Entry 6LFM (electron microscopy, 3.50 A resolution); this record covers chains A and R of the 7 polymer chains in the assembly.

[Chain A]
Protein: Guanine nucleotide-binding protein G(i) subunit alpha-1
From: Homo sapiens
UniProtKB: P63096 (GNAI1_HUMAN); residue numbers follow UniProt; this construct covers 2-354
Amino-acid sequence (353 residues; row label = number of the first residue in the row):
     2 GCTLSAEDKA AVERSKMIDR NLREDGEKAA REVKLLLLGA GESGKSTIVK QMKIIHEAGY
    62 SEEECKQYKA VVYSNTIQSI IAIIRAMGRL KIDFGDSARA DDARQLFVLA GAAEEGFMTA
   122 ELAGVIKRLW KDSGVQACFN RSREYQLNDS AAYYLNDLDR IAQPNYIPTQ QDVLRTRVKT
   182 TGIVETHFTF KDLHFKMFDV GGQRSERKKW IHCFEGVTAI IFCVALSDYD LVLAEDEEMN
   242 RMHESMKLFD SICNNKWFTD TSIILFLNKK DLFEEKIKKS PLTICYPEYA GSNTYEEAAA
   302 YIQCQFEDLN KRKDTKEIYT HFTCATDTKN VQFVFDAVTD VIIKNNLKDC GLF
Not modelled in the structure: 2, 57-178
Curated features (UniProtKB/Swiss-Prot):
  - region: Lys35 to Thr48 (G1 motif), Asp173 to Thr181 (G2 motif), Phe196 to Arg205 (G3 motif), Ile265 to Asp272 (G4 motif), Thr324 to Thr329 (G5 motif)
  - binding site (GTP): Glu43 to Thr48, Ser151, Leu175 to Thr181, Asp200 to Gln204, Asn269 to Asp272, Ala326
  - binding site (Mg(2+)): Ser47, Thr181
  - modified residue: Arg178 (ADP-ribosylarginine), Gln204 (Deamidated glutamine), Cys351 (ADP-ribosylcysteine)
  - lipidation: Gly2 (N-myristoyl glycine), Cys3 (S-palmitoyl cysteine)
  - natural variant: Gly40 (G40C: In NEDHISB; G40R: In NEDHISB), Gly45 (G45D: In NEDHISB), Thr48 (T48I: In NEDHISB; T48K: In NEDHISB), Gln52 (Q52P: In NEDHISB), Ser75 (deletion: In NEDHISB; uncertain significance), Gln172 (deletion: In NEDHISB), Asp173 (D173V: In NEDHISB), Glu186 to Phe189 (deletion: In NEDHISB; uncertain significance), Cys224 (C224Y: In NEDHISB), Lys270 (K270N: In NEDHISB; K270R: In NEDHISB), Asp272 (D272G: In NEDHISB), Ala326 (A326P: In NEDHISB), 1 further natural variant entry in UniProt
  - mutagenesis: Gly42 (G42R: Abolishes switch to an activated conformation and dissociation from beta and gamma subunits upon GTP binding. Abolishes interaction with RGS family members), Glu116 (E116L: Enhances interaction (inactive GDP-bound) with RGS14), Gln147 (Q147L: Enhances interaction (inactive GDP-bound) with RGS14), Glu245 (E245L: Enhances interaction (inactive GDP-bound) with RGS14)

[Chain R]
Protein: C-X-C chemokine receptor type 2
From: Homo sapiens
UniProtKB: P25025 (CXCR2_HUMAN); numbering as in UniProt (aligned over 1-360)
Amino-acid sequence (360 residues; row label = number of the first residue in the row):
     1 MEDFNMESDS FEDFWKGEDL SNYSYSSTLP PFLLDAAPCE PESLEINKYF VVIIYALVFL
    61 LSLLGNSLVM LVILYSRVGR SVTDVYLLNL ALADLLFALT LPIWAASKVN GWIFGTFLCK
   121 VVSLLKEVNF YSGILLLACI SVDRYLAIVH ATRTLTQKRY LVKFICLSIW GLSLLLALPV
   181 LLFRRTVYSS NVSPACYEDM GNNTANWRML LRILPQSFGF IVPLLIMLFC YGFTLRTLFK
   241 AHMGQKHRAM RVIFAVVLIF LLCWLPYNLV LLADTLMRTQ VIQETCERRN HIDRALDATE
   301 ILGILHSCLN PLIYAFIGQK FRHGLLKILA IHGLISKDSL PKDSRPSFVG SSSGHTSTTL
Not modelled in the structure: 1-25, 333-360
Curated features (UniProtKB/Swiss-Prot):
  - site: Asp35, Ala36 (Microbial infection: Cleavage)
  - modified residue (Phosphoserine): Ser347, Ser351, Ser352, Ser353
  - glycosylation: Asn22 (N-linked (GlcNAc...) asparagine)
Disulfides: Cys39-Cys286, Cys119-Cys196

[Chain A / chain R interface]
Residue-residue contacts - 32 pairs, chain A then chain R:
  Glu28(A) - Arg159(R)
  Arg32(A) - Leu155(R)
  Arg32(A) - Thr156(R)  hydrogen bond
  Arg32(A) - Arg159(R)
  Asp193(A) - Thr152(R)
  Phe336(A) - Thr152(R)
  Asp341(A) - His242(R)  salt bridge
  Asp341(A) - Met243(R)
  Ile343(A) - Ala151(R)
  Ile344(A) - Ile148(R)
  Ile344(A) - Leu238(R)  hydrophobic
  Ile344(A) - Met243(R)  hydrophobic
  Lys345(A) - Met243(R)
  Asn347(A) - Ala147(R)  hydrogen bond (side chain-backbone)
  Leu348(A) - Ile148(R)  hydrophobic
  Leu348(A) - Ala249(R)  hydrophobic
  Lys349(A) - Gln319(R)
  Asp350(A) - Ser81(R)  hydrogen bond
  Cys351(A) - Thr83(R)
  Cys351(A) - Arg144(R)  hydrogen bond (backbone-side chain)
  Cys351(A) - Ala147(R)  hydrophobic
  Gly352(A) - Ile317(R)
  Gly352(A) - Gly318(R)
  Leu353(A) - Arg144(R)
  Leu353(A) - Ile148(R)  hydrophobic
  Leu353(A) - Arg248(R)  hydrogen bond (backbone-side chain)
  Leu353(A) - Val252(R)  hydrophobic
  Leu353(A) - Ile253(R)  hydrophobic
  Phe354(A) - Gln245(R)
  Phe354(A) - Arg248(R)  hydrogen bond (backbone-side chain)
  Phe354(A) - Gly318(R)
  Phe354(A) - Gln319(R)  hydrogen bond (backbone-backbone)
Also at the interface, not in a pair above, chain A (19 interface residues in all): Leu194, Tyr320, Thr340
Also at the interface, not in a pair above, chain R (25 interface residues in all): Asp84, Thr237, Ala241, Lys320

[Overview]
19 residues of chain A face 25 of chain R across their interface; the contacts include 7 hydrogen bonds and 1
salt bridge. Polar contacts include Asp341(A)-His242(R), Arg32(A)-Thr156(R) and Asn347(A)-Ala147(R).
Here chain A is Guanine nucleotide-binding protein G(i) subunit alpha-1 and chain R is C-X-C chemokine
receptor type 2, both from Homo sapiens. Entry 6LFM (Cryo-EM structure of a class A GPCR) was determined by
electron microscopy, deposited together with 6LFL and 6LFO.
